Entry 5VFX (X-ray diffraction, 2.81 A resolution); this record covers chains B and D of the 8 polymer chains in the assembly.

# Chain B (and D)
Protein: TcpK
Organism: Clostridium perfringens
Notes: chain D of this document is another copy of the same molecule, construct and numbering; everything in this record applies to it too
UniProtKB: Q1PLI2 (Q1PLI2_CLOPF); residues 2-102 here = UniProt positions 2-102
Amino-acid sequence (107 residues; each row starts with the number of its first residue; numbers below 1 keep their minus sign (Gln-4 is residue -4)):
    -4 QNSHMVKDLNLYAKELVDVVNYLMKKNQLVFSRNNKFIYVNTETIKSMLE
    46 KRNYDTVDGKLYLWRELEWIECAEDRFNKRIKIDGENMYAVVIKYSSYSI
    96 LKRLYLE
Not modelled in the structure: -4 to 1, 102 (chain D: -4 to 1, 101-102)
Construct notes: expression tag (-4 to 1)
Reported in the primary citation:
  - binding site for oriT: Arg28, Lys41, Arg60, Asp70, Arg71, Phe72, Asn73
  - mutagenesis - R28A/R75A/N82A/Y84A: abolished binding to oriT
  - mutagenesis - D53A/Y57A: increased binding to oriT
  - specificity-determining residues: Arg71
  - mutagenesis - D3A/N5A/E63A/K89A: abolished expression

# Interface between chain B and chain D
Pairs across the interface (5):
  Phe26(B) - Arg98(D)
  Asn30(B) - Arg98(D)  hydrogen bond (backbone-side chain)
  Tyr90(B) - Arg98(D)
  Arg98(B) - Phe26(D)
  Arg98(B) - Tyr90(D)  hydrogen bond
Also at the interface, not in a pair above, chain B (5 interface residues in all): Leu101
Also at the interface, not in a pair above, chain D (4 interface residues in all): Met19

# In short
Chain B and chain D form an interface of 5 and 4 residues respectively, with 2 hydrogen bonds. Polar pairs
include Asn30(B)-Arg98(D) and Arg98(B)-Tyr90(D). From the paper: a binding site for oriT at Arg28(B), Lys41(B)
and Arg60(B) among others; R28A/R75A/N82A/Y84A of chain B abolish binding to oriT; 3 substitutions were tested
in all.
Chain B and chain D are both TcpK (Clostridium perfringens); the structure, Structure of an accessory protein
of the pCW3 relaxosome in complex with the origin of transfer ..., was determined by X-ray diffraction.
